PDB entry 8G5O | electron microscopy, 2.61 A resolution | chains A and R of the 5 polymer chains in the assembly

Chain A:
Protein: DNA polymerase subunit gamma-1
Organism: Homo sapiens
Notes: EC 2.7.7.7
UniProt: P54098 (DPOG1_HUMAN); numbering as in UniProt (aligned over 1-1239)
Amino-acid sequence (1239 residues; numbered 1 to 1239; the number before each row is that of its first residue):
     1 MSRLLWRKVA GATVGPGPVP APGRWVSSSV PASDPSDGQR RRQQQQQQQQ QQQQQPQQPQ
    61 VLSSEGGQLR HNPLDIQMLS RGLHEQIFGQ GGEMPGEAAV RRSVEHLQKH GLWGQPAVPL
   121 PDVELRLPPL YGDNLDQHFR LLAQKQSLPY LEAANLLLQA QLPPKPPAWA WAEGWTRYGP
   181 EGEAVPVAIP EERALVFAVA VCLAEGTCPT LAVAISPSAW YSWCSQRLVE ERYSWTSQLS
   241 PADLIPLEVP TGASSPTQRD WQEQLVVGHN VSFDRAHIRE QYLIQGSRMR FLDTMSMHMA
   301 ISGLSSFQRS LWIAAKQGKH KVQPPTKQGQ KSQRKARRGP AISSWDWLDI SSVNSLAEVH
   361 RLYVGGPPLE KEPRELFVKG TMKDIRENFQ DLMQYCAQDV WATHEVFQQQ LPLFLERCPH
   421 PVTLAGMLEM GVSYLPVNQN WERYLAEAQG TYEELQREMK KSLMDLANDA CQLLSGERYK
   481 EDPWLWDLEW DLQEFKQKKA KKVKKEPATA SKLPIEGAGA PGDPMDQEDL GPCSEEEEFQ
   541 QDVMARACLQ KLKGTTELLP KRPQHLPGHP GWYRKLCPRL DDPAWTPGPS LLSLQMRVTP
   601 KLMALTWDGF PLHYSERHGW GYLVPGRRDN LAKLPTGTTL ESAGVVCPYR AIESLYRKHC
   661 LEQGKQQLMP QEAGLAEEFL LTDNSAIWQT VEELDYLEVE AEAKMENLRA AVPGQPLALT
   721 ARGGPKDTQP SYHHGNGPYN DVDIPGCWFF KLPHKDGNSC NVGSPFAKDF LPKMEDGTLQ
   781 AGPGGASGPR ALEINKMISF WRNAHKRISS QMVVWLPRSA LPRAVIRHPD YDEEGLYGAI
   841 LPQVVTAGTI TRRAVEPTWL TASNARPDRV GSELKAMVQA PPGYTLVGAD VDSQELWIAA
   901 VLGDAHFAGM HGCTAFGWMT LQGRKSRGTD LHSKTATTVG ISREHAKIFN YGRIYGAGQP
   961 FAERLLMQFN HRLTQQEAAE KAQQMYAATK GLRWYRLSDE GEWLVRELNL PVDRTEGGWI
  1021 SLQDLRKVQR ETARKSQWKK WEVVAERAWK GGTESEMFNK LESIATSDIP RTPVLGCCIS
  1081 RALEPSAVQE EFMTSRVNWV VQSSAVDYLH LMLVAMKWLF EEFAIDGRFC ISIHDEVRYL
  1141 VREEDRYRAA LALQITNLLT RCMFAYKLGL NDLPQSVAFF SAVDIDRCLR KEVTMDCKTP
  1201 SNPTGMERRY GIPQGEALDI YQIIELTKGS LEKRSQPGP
Unresolved in the structure: 1-77, 250-261, 317-339, 496-533, 627-737, 998-1049, 1233-1239
Sequence notes: engineered mutation Ala198 (Asp in P54098), Ala200 (Glu in P54098)
Swiss-Prot annotation at these positions:
  - region: Gln43 to Gln55 (Does not contribute to polymerase and exonuclease enzymatic activities), Thr858 to Asn864 (Trigger loop)
  - motif: Val267 to Arg275 (Exo II), Tyr395 to Thr403 (Exo III), Val887 to Leu896 (Pol A), Arg943 to Gly958 (Pol B), His1134 to Val1141 (Pol C)
  - binding site (DNA): Ser306, Ser593, Lys806, Thr849, Thr1094, Ser1095
  - binding site (RNA): Arg579, His754, Gly763, Lys768, Ser863, Arg869
  - binding site (a 2'-deoxyribonucleoside 5'-triphosphate): Asp890, Val891, Ser893, Glu895, Arg943, Lys947, Tyr951, Asp1135
  - binding site (Mg(2+)): Asp890, Val891, Asp1135
  - site (Critical for replication fidelity and mismatch recognition): Arg853, Gln1102
  - natural variant: Arg3 (R3P: In PEOB1 and SANDO), Gln55 (Q55QQ; Q55QQQ), Arg227 (R227W: In PEOB1 and MTDPS4B), Arg232 (R232G: In MTDPS4A; R232H: In LS), Leu244 (L244P: In MTDPS4A), Thr251 (T251I: In PEOB1, MTDPS4A and MTDPS4B), Gly268 (G268A: In PEOB1), Arg275 (R275Q: Found in a patient with epileptic encephalopathy, developmental delay and moderate intellectual disability; uncertain significance), His277 (H277L: In PEOB1; uncertain significance), Gly303 (G303R: In MTDPS4A), Leu304 (L304R: In PEOB1 and SANDO; L304SANDO: In PEOB1), Ser305 (S305R: In MTDPS4A), 52 further natural variant entries in UniProt
  - mutagenesis: Asp274 (D274A: Unable to idle at the 5'-end of the nascent DNA strand. Continues DNA synthesis into double-stranded DNA past the 5'-end creating a flap structure that cannot be ligated), Lys498 (K498C: Decreases processive DNA synthesis), Lys499 (K499C: Decreases processive DNA synthesis), Lys501 (K501C: Decreases processive DNA synthesis), Val543 to Leu558 (Markedly decreases the stimulation by POLG2, resulting in impaired processive DNA synthesis), Leu549 (L549N: Decreases processive DNA synthesis), Leu552 (L552N: Decreases processive DNA synthesis), Lys553 (K553N: Decreases processive DNA synthesis), Arg853 (R853A: Abolishes primer DNA extention in the presence of dNTPs. Impairs intrinsic polymerase processivity. Enhances exonuclease activity leading to primer DNA degradation), Asp890 (D890N: Abolishes DNA polymerase activity), Asp1135 (D1135N: Abolishes DNA polymerase activity)
Reported in the primary citation:
  - binding site for Mismatched RNA primer (chain R): Lys768
  - conformationally variable residues (loop rearrangement): Lys768
  - mutagenesis - R309A: decreased catalytic activity (exonuclease activity)
  - disease-associated variants - R807P: decreased catalytic activity (proofreading activity)

Chain R:
Molecule: Mismatched RNA primer
Sequence (24 nucleotides; numbered 1 to 24; the number before each row is that of its first residue):
     1 GAAGACAGUC UGCGGCGCGC GGGG
Unresolved in the structure: 1-7

Chain A / chain R interface:
Residue-residue contacts (10; chain A residue first):
  Lys561(A) - G12(R)  phosphate contact
  Lys561(A) - C13(R)  sugar contact
  Arg562(A) - C13(R)  phosphate contact
  Val762(A) - G21(R)  phosphate contact
  Lys768(A) - G23(R)  salt bridge to the phosphate
  Asn803(A) - G23(R)  sugar contact
  Asn803(A) - G24(R)  phosphate contact
  Ala804(A) - G24(R)  phosphate contact
  Arg807(A) - G24(R)  salt bridge to the phosphate
  Pro857(A) - G24(R)  phosphate contact
Interface residues without a listed pair, chain A (9 interface residues in all): Pro563

Overview:
Chain A and chain R form an interface of 9 and 5 residues respectively, with 2 salt bridges. Among the polar
pairs are Lys768(A)-G23(R) and Arg807(A)-G24(R). From the paper: a binding site for Mismatched RNA primer
(chain R) at Lys768(A); R309A of chain A reduces catalytic activity (exonuclease activity).
Here chain A is DNA polymerase subunit gamma-1 (Homo sapiens) and chain R is Mismatched RNA primer. Entry 8G5O
(Cryo-EM structure of the Guide loop Engagement Complex (IV) of Human Mitochondrial DNA Polymerase Gamma) was
determined by electron microscopy (same publication as 8G5I, 8G5J, 8G5K, 8G5L, 8G5N, 8G5P and 8T7E).
